PDB entry 5CX1 | X-ray diffraction, 1.75 A resolution | chains B and C of the 4 polymer chains in the assembly

[Chain B]
Molecule: Nitrogenase molybdenum-iron protein beta chain
Organism: Azotobacter vinelandii
Notes: EC 1.18.6.1
UniProt: P07329 (NIFK_AZOVI); residues 1-523 here = UniProt positions 1-523
Chain sequence (523 residues; numbered 1 to 523; the number before each row is that of its first residue):
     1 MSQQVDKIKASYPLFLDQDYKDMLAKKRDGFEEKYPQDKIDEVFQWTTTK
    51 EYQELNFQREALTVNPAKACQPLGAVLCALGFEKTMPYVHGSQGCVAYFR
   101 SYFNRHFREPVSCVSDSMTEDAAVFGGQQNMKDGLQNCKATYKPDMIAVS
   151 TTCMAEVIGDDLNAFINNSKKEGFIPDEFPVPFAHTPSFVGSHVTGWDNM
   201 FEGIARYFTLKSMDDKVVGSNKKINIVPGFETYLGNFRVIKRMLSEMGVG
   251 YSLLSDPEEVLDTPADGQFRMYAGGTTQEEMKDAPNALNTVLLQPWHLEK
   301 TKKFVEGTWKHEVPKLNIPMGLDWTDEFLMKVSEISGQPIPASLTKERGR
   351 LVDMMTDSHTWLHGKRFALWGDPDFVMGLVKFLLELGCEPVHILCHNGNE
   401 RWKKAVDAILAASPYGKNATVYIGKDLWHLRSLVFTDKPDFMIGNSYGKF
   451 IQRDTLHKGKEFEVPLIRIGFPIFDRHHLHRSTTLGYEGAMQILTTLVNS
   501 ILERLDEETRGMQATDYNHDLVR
Unresolved in the structure: 1
Construct notes: engineered mutation Glu-400 (Lys in P07329)
Metal / ion sites: fe(8)-S(7) cluster Fe: Cys-70, Cys-95, Cys-153, Ser-188 (shared with 3 residues of chain A); Ca2+ site 1: Arg-108, Glu-109 (shared with 2 residues of chain D); Ca2+ site 2: Asp-353, Asp-357 (shared with 2 residues of chain D)
Residues lining bound ligands: fe(8)-S(7) cluster (CLF): Cys-70, Pro-72, Ser-92, Gly-94, Cys-95, Tyr-98, Phe-99, Thr-152, Cys-153, Ser-188
UniProt features mapped onto this chain:
  - binding site ([8Fe-7S] cluster): Cys-70, Cys-95, Cys-153, Ser-188
What the authors report for this chain:
  - mutagenesis - N399E, R401E: decreased catalytic activity
  - mutagenesis - N399E, R401E: abolished binding to FeP
  - mutagenesis - K400E (5-fold): decreased binding to FeP (from molecular simulation)
  - mutagenesis - K400E (130 +/- 30 mM): decreased catalytic activity on NaCl

[Chain C]
Molecule: Nitrogenase molybdenum-iron protein alpha chain
Organism: Azotobacter vinelandii
Notes: EC 1.18.6.1
UniProt: P07328 (NIFD_AZOVI); residues 1-480 here = UniProt positions 1-480
Chain sequence (480 residues; numbered 1 to 480; the number before each row is that of its first residue):
     1 MTGMSREEVESLIQEVLEVYPEKARKDRNKHLAVNDPAVTQSKKCIISNK
    51 KSQPGLMTIRGCAYAGSKGVVWGPIKDMIHISHGPVGCGQYSRAGRRNYY
   101 IGTTGVNAFVTMNFTSDFQEKDIVFGGDKKLAKLIDEVETLFPLNKGISV
   151 QSECPIGLIGDDIESVSKVKGAELSKTIVPVRCEGFRGVSQSLGHHIAND
   201 AVRDWVLGKRDEDTTFASTPYDVAIIGDYNIGGDAWSSRILLEEMGLRCV
   251 AQWSGDGSISEIELTPKVKLNLVHCYRSMNYISRHMEEKYGIPWMEYNFF
   301 GPTKTIESLRAIAAKFDESIQKKCEEVIAKYKPEWEAVVAKYRPRLEGKR
   351 VMLYIGGLRPRHVIGAYEDLGMEVVGTGYEFAHNDDYDRTMKEMGDSTLL
   401 YDDVTGYEFEEFVKRIKPDLIGSGIKEKFIFQKMGIPFREMHSWDYSGPY
   451 HGFDGFAIFARDMDMTLNNPCWKKLQAPWE
Unresolved in the structure: 1-3
Metal / ion sites: fe(8)-S(7) cluster Fe: Cys-62, Cys-88, Cys-154 (shared with 4 residues of chain D); Fe ion near Cys-275 (its only coordinating residue here)
Residues lining bound ligands:
  - fe(8)-S(7) cluster (CLF): Cys-62, Tyr-64, Pro-85, Val-86, Gly-87, Cys-88, Tyr-91, Glu-153, Cys-154, Gly-185
  - 3-hydroxy-3-carboxy-adipic acid (HCA): Ala-65, Gly-95, Arg-96, Gln-191, Gly-424, Ile-425, Lys-426, Glu-440, His-442
  - ICS (iron-sulfur-molybdenum cluster with interstitial carbon): Val-70, Arg-96, His-195, Tyr-229, Ile-231, Cys-275, Arg-277, Ser-278, Ile-355, Gly-356, Gly-357, Leu-358, Arg-359, Pro-360, Phe-381, Met-441, His-442
UniProt features mapped onto this chain:
  - binding site ([8Fe-7S] cluster): Cys-62, Cys-88, Cys-154
  - binding site ([7Fe-Mo-9S-C-homocitryl] cluster): Cys-275, His-442
  - mutagenesis: His-195 (H195Q: No nitrogenase activity)

[Chain B / chain C interface]
Residue-residue contacts (47; chain B residue first):
  Leu-322(B) / Lys-474(C)
  Asp-323(B) / Lys-474(C)  salt bridge
  Asp-326(B) / Pro-478(C)
  Asp-326(B) / Trp-479(C)
  Met-330(B) / Pro-478(C)  hydrophobic
  Met-330(B) / Trp-479(C)  hydrophobic
  Ile-340(B) / Trp-479(C)  hydrophobic
  Thr-345(B) / Trp-479(C)  hydrogen bond
  Arg-348(B) / Lys-474(C)  hydrogen bond (side chain-backbone)
  Arg-348(B) / Leu-475(C)
  Arg-348(B) / Gln-476(C)
  Arg-348(B) / Ala-477(C)
  Arg-348(B) / Pro-478(C)
  Arg-348(B) / Trp-479(C)
  Val-352(B) / Lys-474(C)
  Val-352(B) / Leu-475(C)  hydrophobic
  Asp-353(B) / Lys-433(C)  salt bridge
  Thr-356(B) / Gln-432(C)  hydrogen bond
  Thr-356(B) / Trp-472(C)
  Asp-357(B) / Phe-429(C)
  Asp-357(B) / Gln-432(C)
  His-359(B) / Thr-466(C)  hydrogen bond
  His-359(B) / Asn-469(C)
  Thr-360(B) / Arg-439(C)
  Thr-360(B) / Met-465(C)
  Trp-361(B) / Tyr-446(C)  hydrophobic
  His-363(B) / Met-465(C)
  His-363(B) / Asn-469(C)
  Leu-384(B) / Pro-470(C)
  Glu-385(B) / Pro-470(C)
  Tyr-415(B) / Pro-470(C)  hydrophobic
  Tyr-487(B) / Trp-479(C)
  Met-512(B) / Thr-103(C)
  Met-512(B) / Thr-104(C)
  Gln-513(B) / Ile-101(C)
  Gln-513(B) / Gly-102(C)
  Gln-513(B) / Thr-103(C)  hydrogen bond
  Gln-513(B) / Asn-107(C)
  Tyr-517(B) / Tyr-99(C)
  Tyr-517(B) / Tyr-100(C)
  Asn-518(B) / Tyr-99(C)  hydrogen bond
  Asp-520(B) / Arg-97(C)  salt bridge
  Asp-520(B) / Tyr-99(C)  hydrogen bond
  Leu-521(B) / Arg-93(C)
  Leu-521(B) / Ala-94(C)  hydrophobic
  Val-522(B) / Tyr-446(C)
  Arg-523(B) / Tyr-446(C)
Interface residues without a listed pair, chain B (31 interface residues in all): Leu-329, Met-355, Gly-387, Asp-516
Interface residues without a listed pair, chain C (31 interface residues in all): Trp-236, Lys-428, Asp-445, Asn-468, Cys-471

[Summary]
Chain B and chain C each contribute 31 residues to their interface; the contacts include 7 hydrogen bonds and
3 salt bridges. Polar contacts include Asp-323(B)/Lys-474(C), Asp-353(B)/Lys-433(C) and Asp-520(B)/Arg-97(C).
Chain B binds fe(8)-S(7) cluster. The paper reports that N399E and R401E of chain B reduce catalytic activity;
N399E and R401E of chain B abolish binding to FeP.
Chain B is Nitrogenase molybdenum-iron protein beta chain and chain C is Nitrogenase molybdenum-iron protein
alpha chain, both from Azotobacter vinelandii; the structure, Nitrogenase molybdenum-iron protein beta-K400E
mutant, was determined by X-ray diffraction.
